Entry 4IMU (X-ray diffraction, 2.03 A resolution); this record covers chains A and B.

Chain A (and B):
Molecule: Nitric oxide synthase, brain
From: Rattus norvegicus
Notes: EC 1.14.13.39; chain B of this document is another copy of the same molecule, construct and numbering; everything in this record applies to it too
UniProt: P29476 (NOS1_RAT); residues 297-718 here = UniProt positions 297-718
Sequence (422 residues; numbered 297 to 718; the number before each row is that of its first residue):
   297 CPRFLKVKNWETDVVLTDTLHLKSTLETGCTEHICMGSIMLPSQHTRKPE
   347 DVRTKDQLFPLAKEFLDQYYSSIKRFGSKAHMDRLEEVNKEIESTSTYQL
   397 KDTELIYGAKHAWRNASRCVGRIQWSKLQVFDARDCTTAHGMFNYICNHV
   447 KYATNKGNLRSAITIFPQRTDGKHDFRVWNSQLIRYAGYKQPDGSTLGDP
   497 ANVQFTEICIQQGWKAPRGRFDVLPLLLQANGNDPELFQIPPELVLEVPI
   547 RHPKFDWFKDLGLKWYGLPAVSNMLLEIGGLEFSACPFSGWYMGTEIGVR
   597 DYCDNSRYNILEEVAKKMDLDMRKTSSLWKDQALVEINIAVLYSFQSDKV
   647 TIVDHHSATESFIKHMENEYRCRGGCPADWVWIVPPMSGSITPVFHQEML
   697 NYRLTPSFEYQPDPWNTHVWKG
Disordered / not traced: 297-298, 339-349, 717-718 (chain B: 297-298, 339-347)
Bound ions: Zn2+ site 1: Cys326, Cys331 (shared with Cys326(B), Cys331(B) of chain B); heme Fe near Cys415 (its only coordinating residue here); Zn2+ site 2: Asp600 (shared with His692(B) of chain B); Zn2+ site 3: His692 (shared with Asp600(B) of chain B)
Ligand contacts:
  - 1ET (6,6'-{[5-(aminomethyl)benzene-1,3-diyl]diethane-2,1-diyl}bis(4-methylpyridin-2-amine)): Met336, Leu337, Gln478, Arg481, Pro565, Val567, Phe584, Ser585, Gly586, Trp587, Tyr588, Met589, Glu592, Arg596, Asp597, Arg603, Trp678, Tyr706
  - tetrahydrobiopterin (H4B), molecule 1: Trp306, Trp676, Phe691, His692, Gln693, Glu694
  - tetrahydrobiopterin (H4B), molecule 2: Ser334, Ile335, Met336, Val677, Trp678
  - heme (HEM): Trp409, Ala412, Arg414, Cys415, Val416, Gly417, Gln420, Leu424, Ser457, Met570, Phe584, Ser585, Gly586, Trp587, Tyr588, Met589, Glu592, Arg596, Val649, Trp678, Phe704, Tyr706
UniProt features mapped onto this chain:
  - binding site ((6R)-L-erythro-5,6,7,8-tetrahydrobiopterin): Ser334, Val677, Trp678, Phe691
  - binding site (heme b): Cys415, Tyr706
  - binding site (L-arginine): Gln478, Trp587, Tyr588, Glu592
From the paper describing this entry:
  - binding site for 1ET: Asp597
  - contacts within the chain: Glu592-Arg596 (salt bridge)

How chain A and chain B interact:
Pairs across the interface (130; chain A residue first):
  Leu301(A) with Ile330(B), hydrophobic
  Trp306(A) with Met336(B)
  Glu307(A) with Asp600(B); Asn601(B), hydrogen bond (side chain-backbone); Ser602(B), hydrogen bond
  His317(A) with Ile330(B)
  Ser320(A) with His329(B), hydrogen bond (side chain-backbone)
  Thr321(A) with His329(B)
  Leu322(A) with His329(B)
  Glu323(A) with Glu328(B)
  Thr324(A) with Thr327(B), hydrogen bond (side chain-backbone); Glu328(B), hydrogen bond (backbone-backbone); His329(B); Ile330(B); Cys331(B)
  Cys326(A) with Cys326(B), hydrophobic; Thr327(B); Glu328(B); Cys331(B), hydrophobic
  Thr327(A) with Thr324(B), hydrogen bond (backbone-side chain); Cys326(B)
  Glu328(A) with Leu322(B); Glu323(B); Thr324(B), hydrogen bond (backbone-backbone); Cys326(B); Thr327(B); Glu328(B)
  His329(A) with Ser320(B); Thr321(B), hydrogen bond (side chain-backbone); Leu322(B); Glu323(B); Thr324(B); Tyr698(B)
  Ile330(A) with Leu301(B), hydrophobic; Thr324(B); Leu696(B), hydrophobic; Asn697(B); Tyr698(B), hydrophobic
  Cys331(A) with Thr324(B); Cys326(B), hydrophobic; Cys331(B), hydrophobic; Leu696(B); Asn697(B), hydrogen bond (backbone-backbone)
  Met332(A) with Leu301(B), hydrophobic; Leu696(B), hydrophobic
  Gly333(A) with Cys331(B)
  Ser334(A) with Trp676(B); Glu694(B); Met695(B), hydrogen bond (side chain-backbone)
  Ile335(A) with Glu694(B); Met695(B); Leu696(B), hydrophobic
  Met336(A) with Trp306(B), hydrogen bond; Glu694(B), hydrogen bond (backbone-side chain)
  Val595(A) with Ser686(B)
  Asp600(A) with Glu307(B); Ser686(B); His692(B), salt bridge
  Asn601(A) with Glu307(B), hydrogen bond (backbone-side chain)
  Ser602(A) with Glu307(B), hydrogen bond
  Leu607(A) with Ile687(B), hydrophobic
  Lys620(A) with Gln642(B)
  Thr621(A) with Asp650(B), hydrogen bond; His652(B)
  Ser622(A) with Leu638(B); Gln642(B), hydrogen bond; Asp650(B), hydrogen bond (backbone-side chain)
  Ser623(A) with Ile635(B)
  Leu624(A) with Val631(B); Asn634(B); Ile635(B); Leu638(B), hydrophobic; His651(B)
  Lys626(A) with Ile687(B)
  Asp627(A) with Val631(B); His651(B), salt bridge; His652(B), salt bridge; Met683(B); Ser684(B), hydrogen bond
  Gln628(A) with Val631(B); Glu632(B), hydrogen bond; Ile635(B)
  Val631(A) with Asp627(B); Gln628(B); Val631(B), hydrophobic
  Glu632(A) with Gln628(B), hydrogen bond
  Asn634(A) with Leu624(B)
  Ile635(A) with Ser623(B); Leu624(B); Gln628(B)
  Leu638(A) with Ser622(B); Leu624(B), hydrophobic
  Gln642(A) with Ser622(B), hydrogen bond
  Asp650(A) with Thr621(B), hydrogen bond; Ser622(B), hydrogen bond (side chain-backbone)
  His651(A) with Leu624(B); Asp627(B), salt bridge
  His652(A) with Thr621(B); Asp627(B), salt bridge
  Trp676(A) with Ser334(B); Val677(B), hydrophobic
  Val677(A) with Trp676(B)
  Pro682(A) with Ser684(B); Gly685(B), hydrogen bond (backbone-backbone); Ser686(B), hydrogen bond (backbone-backbone); Phe691(B), hydrophobic
  Met683(A) with Asp627(B); Ser684(B)
  Ser684(A) with Asp627(B), hydrogen bond; Pro682(B); Met683(B); Ser684(B)
  Gly685(A) with Pro682(B), hydrogen bond (backbone-backbone)
  Ser686(A) with Val595(B); Pro682(B), hydrogen bond (backbone-backbone)
  Ile687(A) with Leu607(B), hydrophobic; Lys626(B); Asp627(B)
  His692(A) with Asp600(B), salt bridge
  Glu694(A) with Ser334(B); Ile335(B); Met336(B), hydrogen bond (side chain-backbone)
  Met695(A) with Ser334(B), hydrogen bond (backbone-side chain); Ile335(B)
  Leu696(A) with Met332(B), hydrophobic; Ile335(B), hydrophobic
  Asn697(A) with Ile330(B); Cys331(B), hydrogen bond (backbone-backbone)
  Tyr698(A) with His329(B); Ile330(B), hydrophobic
Interface residues without a listed pair, chain A (62 interface residues in all): Val303, Leu337, Cys599, Leu630, Ser653, Phe691
Interface residues without a listed pair, chain B (61 interface residues in all): Val303, His317, Gly333, Leu337, Cys599, Leu630, Ser653

Overview:
62 residues of chain A and 61 residues of chain B are in contact; the contacts include 31 hydrogen bonds and 6
salt bridges. Polar contacts include Asp600(A)-His692(B), Asp627(A)-His651(B) and Asp627(A)-His652(B). The
paper reports a binding site for 1ET at Asp597(A); contacts within the chain involving Arg596(A) and
Glu592(A).
Both chains are Nitric oxide synthase, brain (Rattus norvegicus). Entry 4IMU (Structure of rat neuronal nitric
oxide synthase in complex with
6,6'-((5-(aminomethyl)-1,3-phenylene)bis(ethane-2,1-diyl))bis(4-methylpyridin-2-amine)) was determined by
X-ray diffraction (same publication as 4IMS, 4IMT, 4IMW and 4IMX).
